Entry 8IN0 (X-ray diffraction, 1.80 A resolution); this record covers chains A and B.

Chain A:
Protein: Kelch-like ECH-associated protein 1
From: Mus musculus
UniProt: Q9Z2X8 (KEAP1_MOUSE); residue numbers follow UniProt; this construct covers 309-624
Sequence (345 residues; row label = number of the first residue in the row):
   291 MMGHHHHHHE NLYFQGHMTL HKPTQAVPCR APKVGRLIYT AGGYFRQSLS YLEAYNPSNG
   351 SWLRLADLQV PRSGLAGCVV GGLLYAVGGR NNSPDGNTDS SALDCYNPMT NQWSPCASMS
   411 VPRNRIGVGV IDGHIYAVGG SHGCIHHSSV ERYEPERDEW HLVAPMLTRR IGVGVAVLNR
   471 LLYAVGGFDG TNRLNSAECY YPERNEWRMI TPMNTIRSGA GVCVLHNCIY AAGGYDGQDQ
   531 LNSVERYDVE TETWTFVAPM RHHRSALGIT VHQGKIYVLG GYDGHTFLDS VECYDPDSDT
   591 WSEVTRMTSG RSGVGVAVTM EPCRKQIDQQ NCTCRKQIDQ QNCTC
Unresolved in the structure: 291-323, 614-635
Sequence notes: initiating methionine (291); expression tag (292-308, 625-635)
Swiss-Prot annotation at these positions:
  - site: Cys434 (Sensor for electrophilic agents)
  - modified residue: Cys319 (S-(2-succinyl)cysteine), Cys434 (S-cGMP-cysteine), Cys613 (S-(2-succinyl)cysteine)
  - mutagenesis: Tyr334 (Y334A: Impaired interaction with SQSTM1/p62), Ser363 (S363A: Impaired interaction with SQSTM1/p62), Arg380 (R380A: Impaired interaction with SQSTM1/p62. Abolished interaction with SQSTM1/p62; when associated with A-415 and A-483; R380M: Impaired interaction with NFE2L2/NRF2), Asn382 (N382A: Impaired interaction with SQSTM1/p62), Arg415 (R415A: Impaired interaction with SQSTM1/p62. Abolished interaction with SQSTM1/p62; when associated with A-380 and A-483; R415M: Impaired interaction with NFE2L2/NRF2), Arg483 (R483A: Does not affect interaction with SQSTM1/p62. Abolished interaction with SQSTM1/p62; when associated with A-380 and A-415; R483M: Impaired interaction with NFE2L2/NRF2), Ser508 (S508A: Impaired interaction with SQSTM1/p62), Gln530 (Q530A: Impaired interaction with SQSTM1/p62), Ser555 (S555A: Impaired interaction with SQSTM1/p62), Ser599 to Arg601 (Decreases repression of NFE2L2/NRF2-dependent gene expression), Ser602 to Val604 (Abolishes repression of NFE2L2/NRF2-dependent gene expression), Ser602 (S602A: Impaired interaction with SQSTM1/p62), 1 further mutagenesis entry in UniProt

Chain B:
Protein: PGAM5 12-mer peptide
Sequence (12 residues; numbered 71 to 82; the number before each row is that of its first residue):
    71 INVRKRNVES GE
Unresolved in the structure: 80-82

Chain A / chain B interface:
Contacting residue pairs - 31 pairs, chain A then chain B:
  Tyr334(A) - Arg76(B)  hydrogen bond
  Tyr334(A) - Asn77(B)
  Tyr334(A) - Val78(B)
  Tyr334(A) - Glu79(B)
  Ser363(A) - Glu79(B)  hydrogen bond
  Gly364(A) - Glu79(B)
  Arg380(A) - Glu79(B)  salt bridge
  Asn382(A) - Asn77(B)  hydrogen bond
  Asn382(A) - Glu79(B)  hydrogen bond
  Asn414(A) - Glu79(B)
  Arg415(A) - Glu79(B)  hydrogen bond (side chain-backbone)
  Arg483(A) - Asn72(B)
  Arg483(A) - Val73(B)  hydrogen bond (side chain-backbone)
  Arg483(A) - Arg74(B)
  Ser508(A) - Arg74(B)
  Tyr525(A) - Val73(B)
  Tyr525(A) - Arg74(B)  hydrogen bond (side chain-backbone)
  Gly527(A) - Asn72(B)
  Gly527(A) - Val73(B)  hydrogen bond (backbone-backbone)
  Gln528(A) - Asn72(B)
  Gln528(A) - Lys75(B)
  Asp529(A) - Lys75(B)  salt bridge
  Gln530(A) - Lys75(B)  hydrogen bond
  Ala556(A) - Val78(B)  hydrophobic
  Tyr572(A) - Lys75(B)
  Tyr572(A) - Arg76(B)
  Tyr572(A) - Val78(B)  hydrophobic
  Gly574(A) - Lys75(B)
  Phe577(A) - Asn77(B)
  Ser602(A) - Val78(B)  hydrogen bond (side chain-backbone)
  Gly603(A) - Val78(B)
Other interface residues (no listed pair), chain A (22 interface residues in all): Ser338, Ser555

Summary:
22 residues of chain A face 8 of chain B across their interface, with 10 hydrogen bonds and 2 salt bridges.
Polar contacts include Arg380(A)-Glu79(B), Asp529(A)-Lys75(B) and Tyr334(A)-Arg76(B). UniProt lists 19
mutagenesis sites on chain A.
Chain A is Kelch-like ECH-associated protein 1 (Mus musculus) and chain B is PGAM5 12-mer peptide; the
structure, Structure of the Keap1 Kelch domain in complex with PGAM5-derived peptide, was determined by X-ray
diffraction.
